PDB entry 4DJ3 | X-ray diffraction, 2.50 A resolution | chains A and B

[Chain A (and B)]
Molecule: Period circadian protein homolog 3
Source organism: Mus musculus
Notes: chain B of this document is another copy of the same molecule, construct and numbering; everything in this record applies to it too
UniProt: O70361 (PER3_MOUSE); numbering as in UniProt (aligned over 108-411)
Sequence (317 residues; numbered 95 to 411; the number before each row is that of its first residue):
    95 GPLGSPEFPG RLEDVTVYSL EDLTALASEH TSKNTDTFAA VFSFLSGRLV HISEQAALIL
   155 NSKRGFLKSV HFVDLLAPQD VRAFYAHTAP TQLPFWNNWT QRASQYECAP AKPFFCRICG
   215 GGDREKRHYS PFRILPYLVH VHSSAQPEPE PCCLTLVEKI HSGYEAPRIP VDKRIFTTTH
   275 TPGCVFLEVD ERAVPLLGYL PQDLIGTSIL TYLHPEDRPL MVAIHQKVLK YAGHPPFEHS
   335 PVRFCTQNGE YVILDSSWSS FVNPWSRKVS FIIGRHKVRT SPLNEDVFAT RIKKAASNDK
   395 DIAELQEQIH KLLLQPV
Not modelled in the structure: 95-103, 192-201 (chain B: 95-118, 157-164, 194-203, 214-218, 241-242, 389-391)
Construct notes: expression tag (95-107)
Curated features (UniProtKB/Swiss-Prot):
  - motif: Leu399 to Leu408 (Nuclear export signal 3)
  - mutagenesis: Trp359 (W359E: Abolishes homodimerization), Ile367 (I367E: Abolishes homodimerization)
Reported in the primary citation:
  - self-association interface (contacts with another copy of this molecule); pairs are residue here / residue on that copy: Arg176-Tyr179 (hydrogen bond), Arg176-Thr182 (hydrogen bond), Arg176-Ala183 (hydrogen bond), Tyr179-Tyr179 (water-mediated contact), Ser351-Trp359 (hydrogen bond), Phe355-Ile367, Trp359-Ile367 (hydrophobic contact), Trp359-Arg369 (hydrophobic contact), Trp359-Pro330 (hydrophobic contact), Phe355, Pro358, Trp359, Phe365
  - contacts within the chain: Tyr112-Trp190, Leu120-Trp190 (hydrophobic contact), Leu120-Leu248 (hydrophobic contact), His124-Thr131, His124-Leu250, His124-Val251, His124-Glu252 (water-mediated contact), Lys127-Glu252 (salt bridge), Trp190-Leu248 (hydrophobic contact)
  - mutagenesis - W359E, I367E: abolished binding to mPER3[108-411] homodimer
  - mutagenesis - P330E: decreased binding to mPER3[108-411] homodimer
  - mutagenesis - W359E: abolished binding to mPER3[108-411] PAS domain fragment
  - mutagenesis - I367E: abolished binding to Period circadian protein homolog 3 (chain A)
  - mutagenesis - P330E: decreased binding to Period circadian protein homolog 3 (chain A)
  - mutagenesis - W359E: unchanged binding to mPER3[32-411]

[Interface between chain A and chain B]
Residue-residue contacts - 24 pairs, chain A then chain B:
  Arg105(A) with Asn392(B)
  Tyr179(A) with Arg176(B), hydrogen bond (backbone-side chain)
  Thr182(A) with Arg176(B), hydrogen bond
  Ala183(A) with Arg176(B)
  Pro184(A) with Arg176(B)
  Pro330(A) with Trp359(B)
  Ser351(A) with Trp359(B), hydrogen bond
  Ser353(A) with Pro358(B)
  Ser354(A) with Phe355(B)
  Phe355(A) with Ser354(B); Phe355(B), hydrophobic; Phe365(B), hydrophobic; Ile367(B), hydrophobic
  Pro358(A) with Pro330(B), hydrophobic; Ser353(B); Ile367(B), hydrophobic
  Trp359(A) with Pro330(B); Ser351(B); Ile367(B); Arg369(B)
  Phe365(A) with Phe355(B), hydrophobic; Phe365(B), hydrophobic
  Ile367(A) with Trp359(B)
  Arg369(A) with Trp359(B)
Also at the interface, not in a pair above, chain A (18 interface residues in all): Phe138, Trp352, Gly368
Also at the interface, not in a pair above, chain B (14 interface residues in all): Trp352, Gly368

[Overview]
18 residues of chain A and 14 residues of chain B are in contact, with 3 hydrogen bonds. Among the polar pairs
are Tyr179(A)-Arg176(B), Thr182(A)-Arg176(B) and Ser351(A)-Trp359(B). The paper reports that W359E and I367E
of chain A abolish binding to mPER3[108-411] homodimer; a self-association interface involving Arg176(A),
Tyr179(A) and Ser351(A) among others.
Chain A and chain B are both Period circadian protein homolog 3 (Mus musculus); the structure, Unwinding the
Differences of the Mammalian PERIOD Clock Proteins from Crystal Structure to Cellular Function, was determined
by X-ray diffraction (same publication as 4DJ2).
